Entry 7QUP (electron microscopy, 3.80 A resolution); this record covers chains 13B and 1E of the 65 polymer chains in the assembly.

== Chain 13B ==
Protein: Tubulin beta-1 chain
From: Drosophila melanogaster
Reference sequence: Q24560 (TBB1_DROME); numbering as in UniProt (aligned over 2-426)
Sequence (425 residues; each row starts with the number of its first residue):
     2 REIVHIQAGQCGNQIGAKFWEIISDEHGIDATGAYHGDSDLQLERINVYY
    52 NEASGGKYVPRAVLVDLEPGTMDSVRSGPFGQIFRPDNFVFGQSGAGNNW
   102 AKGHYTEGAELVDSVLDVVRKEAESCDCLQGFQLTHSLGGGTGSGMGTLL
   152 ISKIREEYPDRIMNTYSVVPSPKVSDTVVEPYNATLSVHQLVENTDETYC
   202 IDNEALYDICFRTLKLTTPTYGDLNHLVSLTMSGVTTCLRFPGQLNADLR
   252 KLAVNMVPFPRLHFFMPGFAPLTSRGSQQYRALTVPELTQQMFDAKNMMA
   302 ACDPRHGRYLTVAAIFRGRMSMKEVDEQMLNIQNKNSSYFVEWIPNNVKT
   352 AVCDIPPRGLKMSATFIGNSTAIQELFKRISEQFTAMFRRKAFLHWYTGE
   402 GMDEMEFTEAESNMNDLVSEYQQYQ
Residues lining bound ligands: GDP (guanosine-5'-diphosphate): Gly10, Gln11, Cys12, Gln15, Asn99, Ser138, Gly141, Thr143, Gly144, Asp177, Glu181, Asn204, Leu207, Tyr222, Asn226
UniProt features mapped onto this chain:
  - binding site (GTP): Gln11, Glu69, Ser138, Gly142, Thr143, Gly144, Asn204, Asn226
  - binding site (Mg(2+)): Glu69
  - modified residue (Phosphoserine): Ser40, Ser339

== Chain 1E ==
Protein: Tubulin alpha-1 chain
From: Drosophila melanogaster
Reference sequence: P06603 (TBA1_DROME); residues 1-436 here = UniProt positions 1-436
Sequence (475 residues; each row starts with the number of its first residue; numbers below 1 keep their minus sign (Met-24 is residue -24)):
   -24 MHHHHHHEDQVDPRLIDGKGGGGRPMRECISIHVGQAGVQIGNACWELYC
    26 LEHGIQPDGQMPSDKTVGGGDDSFNTFFSETGAGKHVPRAVFVDLEPTVV
    76 DEVRTGTYRQLFHPEQLITGKEDAANNYARGHYTIGKEIVDLVLDRIRKL
   126 ADQCTGLQGFLIFHSFGGGTGSGFTSLLMERLSVDYGKKSKLEFAIYPAP
   176 QVSTAVVEPYNSILTTHTTLEHSDCAFMVDNEAIYDICRRNLDIERPTYT
   226 NLNRLIGQIVSSITASLRFDGALNVDLTEFQTNLVPYPRIHFPLVTYAPV
   276 ISAEKAYHEQLSVAEITNACFEPANQMVKCDPRHGKYMACCMLYRGDVVP
   326 KDVNAAIATIKTKRTIQFVDWCPTGFKVGINYQPPTVVPGGDLAKVQRAV
   376 CMLSNTTAIAEAWARLDHKFDLMYAKRAFVHWYVGEGMEEGEFSEAREDL
   426 AALEKDYEEVGMDSGDGEGEGAEEY
Disordered / not traced: -24 to 1, 38-46, 437-450
Construct notes: initiating methionine (-24); expression tag (-23 to 0, 437-450)
Residues lining bound ligands: GTP (guanosine-5'-triphosphate): Gly10, Gln11, Ala12, Gln15, Ile16, Asp98, Ala99, Asn101, Ser140, Gly142, Gly143, Gly144, Thr145, Gly146, Thr179, Glu183, Asn206, Tyr224, Asn228
UniProt features mapped onto this chain:
  - active site: Glu254
  - binding site (GTP): Gln11, Glu71, Ser140, Gly144, Thr145, Thr179, Asn206, Asn228
  - binding site (Mg(2+)): Glu71
  - modified residue: Lys40 (N6-acetyllysine)

== Chain 13B / chain 1E interface ==
Contacting residue pairs - 5 pairs, chain 13B then chain 1E:
  Ala54(13B) - Gln285(1E)
  Ser55(13B) - Gln285(1E)
  Gln83(13B) - His283(1E)
  Arg86(13B) - Glu284(1E)  salt bridge
  Asp88(13B) - Lys280(1E)
Interface residues without a listed pair, chain 13B (6 interface residues in all): Pro87

== Summary ==
6 residues of chain 13B and 4 residues of chain 1E are in contact, with 1 salt bridge. Its one salt-bridged
contact is Arg86(13B)-Glu284(1E). Chain 13B binds GDP. Chain 1E binds GTP.
Here chain 13B is Tubulin beta-1 chain and chain 1E is Tubulin alpha-1 chain, both from Drosophila
melanogaster. Entry 7QUP (D. melanogaster 13-protofilament microtubule) was determined by electron microscopy,
deposited together with 7QUC, 7QUD and 7QUQ.
